6QUM - chains G and M of the 26 polymer chains in the assembly; structure by electron microscopy, 3.25 A resolution.

# Chain G
Name: V-type ATP synthase subunit D
From: Thermus thermophilus (strain HB8 / ATCC 27634 / DSM 579)
UniProtKB: O87880 (VATD_THET8); residue numbers follow UniProt; this construct covers 1-223
Sequence (223 residues; numbered 1 to 223; the number before each row is that of its first residue):
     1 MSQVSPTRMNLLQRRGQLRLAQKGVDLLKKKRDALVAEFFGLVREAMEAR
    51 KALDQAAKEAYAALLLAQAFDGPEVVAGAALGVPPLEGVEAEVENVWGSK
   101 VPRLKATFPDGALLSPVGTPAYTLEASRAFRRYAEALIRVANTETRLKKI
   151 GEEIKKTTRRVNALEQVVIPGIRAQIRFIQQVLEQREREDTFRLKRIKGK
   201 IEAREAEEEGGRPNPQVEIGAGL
Not modelled in the structure: 1-2, 210-223

# Chain M
Name: V-type ATP synthase subunit C
From: Thermus thermophilus (strain HB8 / ATCC 27634 / DSM 579)
UniProtKB: P74902 (VATC_THET8); residues 1-323 here = UniProt positions 1-323
Sequence (323 residues; row label = number of the first residue in the row):
     1 MADDFAYLNARVRVRRGTLLKESFFQEALDLSFADFLRLLSETVYGGELA
    51 GQGLPDVDRAVLRTQAKLVGDLPRLVTGEAREAVRLLLLRNDLHNLQALL
   101 RAKATGRPFEEVLLLPGTLREEVWRQAYEAQDPAGMAQVLAVPGHPLARA
   151 LRAVLRETQDLARVEALLAKRFFEDVAKAAKGLDQPALRDYLALEVDAEN
   201 LRTAFKLQGSGLAPDAFFLKGGRFVDRVRFARLMEGDYAVLDELSGTPFS
   251 GLSGVRDLKALERGLRCVLLKEAKKGVQDPLGVGLVLAYVKEREWEAVRL
   301 RLLARRAYFGLPRAQVEEEVVCP
Not modelled in the structure: 1-2, 323
Cystine bridges: Cys-267/Cys-322

# Interface between chain G and chain M
Contacting residue pairs - 37 pairs, chain G then chain M:
  Ala-62(G) / Gln-315(M)
  Leu-65(G) / Arg-305(M)
  Leu-65(G) / Leu-311(M)  hydrophobic
  Leu-66(G) / Lys-259(M)
  Gln-68(G) / Arg-301(M)
  Gln-68(G) / Arg-305(M)
  Ala-69(G) / Val-298(M)
  Ala-69(G) / Arg-301(M)
  Ala-69(G) / Leu-302(M)  hydrophobic
  Phe-70(G) / Val-298(M)
  Phe-70(G) / Leu-302(M)  hydrophobic
  Phe-70(G) / Glu-319(M)
  Asp-71(G) / Arg-301(M)
  Gly-72(G) / Arg-301(M)
  Pro-73(G) / Arg-301(M)
  Pro-73(G) / Arg-305(M)
  Glu-74(G) / Leu-113(M)  hydrogen bond (side chain-backbone)
  Glu-74(G) / Leu-114(M)  hydrogen bond (side chain-backbone)
  Glu-74(G) / Leu-115(M)
  Val-75(G) / His-94(M)
  Leu-81(G) / Arg-107(M)  hydrogen bond (backbone-side chain)
  Leu-81(G) / Glu-111(M)
  Pro-116(G) / Leu-207(M)
  Val-117(G) / Thr-203(M)
  Val-117(G) / Phe-217(M)  hydrophobic
  Gly-118(G) / Lys-206(M)  hydrogen bond (backbone-side chain)
  Thr-119(G) / Arg-90(M)  hydrogen bond (backbone-side chain)
  Thr-119(G) / Leu-93(M)
  Thr-119(G) / His-94(M)
  Thr-119(G) / Gln-97(M)  hydrogen bond
  Pro-120(G) / Lys-206(M)
  Ala-121(G) / Lys-206(M)
  Ala-121(G) / Leu-258(M)
  Tyr-122(G) / Leu-258(M)  hydrophobic
  Tyr-122(G) / Glu-262(M)  hydrogen bond
  Glu-125(G) / Leu-258(M)
  Glu-125(G) / Lys-259(M)
Interface residues without a listed pair, chain G (21 interface residues in all): Gly-82
Interface residues without a listed pair, chain M (27 interface residues in all): Asn-95, Ala-169, Arg-202, Arg-266

# Summary
Chain G and chain M form an interface of 21 and 27 residues respectively; the contacts include 7 hydrogen
bonds. Polar contacts include Glu-74(G)/Leu-113(M), Glu-74(G)/Leu-114(M) and Leu-81(G)/Arg-107(M).
Chain G is V-type ATP synthase subunit D and chain M is V-type ATP synthase subunit C, both from Thermus
thermophilus (strain HB8 / ATCC 27634 / DSM 579); the structure, Thermus thermophilus V/A-type
ATPase/synthase, rotational state 1, was determined by electron microscopy (same publication as 6R0W, 6R0Y,
6R0Z and 6R10).
